3FGA - chains B and C of the 5 polymer chains in the assembly; structure by X-ray diffraction, 2.70 A resolution.

# Chain B
Molecule: Serine/threonine-protein phosphatase 2A 56 kDa regulatory subunit gamma isoform
Organism: Homo sapiens
Notes: fragment: sequence database residues 34-436
UniProtKB: Q13362 (2A5G_HUMAN); residues 24-426 here correspond to UniProt positions 34-436 (UniProt number = residue number + 10)
Sequence (403 residues; each row starts with the number of its first residue):
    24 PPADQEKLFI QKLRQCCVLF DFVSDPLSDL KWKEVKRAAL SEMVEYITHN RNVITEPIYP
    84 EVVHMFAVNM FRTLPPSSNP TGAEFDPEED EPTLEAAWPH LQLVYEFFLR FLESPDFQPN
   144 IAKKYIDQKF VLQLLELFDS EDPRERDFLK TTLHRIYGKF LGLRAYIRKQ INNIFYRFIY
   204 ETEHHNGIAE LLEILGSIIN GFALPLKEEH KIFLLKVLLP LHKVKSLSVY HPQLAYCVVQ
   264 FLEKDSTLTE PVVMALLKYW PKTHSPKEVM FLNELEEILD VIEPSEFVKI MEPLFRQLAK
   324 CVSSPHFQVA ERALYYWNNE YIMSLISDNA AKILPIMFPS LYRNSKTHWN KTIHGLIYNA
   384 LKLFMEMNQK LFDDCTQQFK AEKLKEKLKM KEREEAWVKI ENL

# Chain C
Molecule: Serine/threonine-protein phosphatase 2A catalytic subunit alpha isoform
Organism: Homo sapiens
Notes: EC 3.1.3.16
UniProtKB: P67775 (PP2AA_HUMAN); numbering as in UniProt (aligned over 1-309)
Sequence (309 residues; each row starts with the number of its first residue):
     1 MDEKVFTKEL DQWIEQLNEC KQLSESQVKS LCEKAKEILT KESNVQEVRC PVTVCGDVHG
    61 QFHDLMELFR IGGKSPDTNY LFMGDYVNRG YYSVETVTLL VALKVRYRER ITILRGNHES
   121 RQITQVYGFY DECLRKYGNA NVWKYFTDLF DYLPLTALVD GQIFCLHGGL SPSIDTLDHI
   181 RALDRLQEVP HEGPMCDLLW SDPDDRGGWG ISPRGAGYTF GQDISETFNH ANGLTLVSRA
   241 HQLVMEGYNW CHDRNVVTIF SAPNYCYRCG NQAAIMELDD TLKYSFLQFD PAPRRGEPHV
   301 TRRTPDYFL
Disordered / not traced: 1, 296-300
Sequence notes: engineered mutation Asn88 (Asp in P67775)
Ligand contacts:
  - Mn2+ (MN), molecule 1: Asp57, His59, Asp85, His118, His241, Phe260, Tyr265
  - Mn2+ (MN), molecule 2: Asp57, Asp85, Asn117, His118, His167, His241
Curated features (UniProtKB/Swiss-Prot):
  - active site: His118 (Proton donor)
  - binding site (Mn(2+)): Asp57, His59, Asp85, Asn117, His167, His241
  - binding site (Zn(2+)): Asp57, His59, Asp85
  - binding site (Fe(3+)): Asp85, Asn117, His167, His241
  - modified residue: Tyr307 (Phosphotyrosine), Leu309 (Leucine methyl ester)
  - natural variant: Gly60 (G60V: In HJS3; uncertain significance), Gln122 (Q122H: In HJS3), Gln125 to Leu309 (deletion: In HJS3), Tyr127 (Y127C: In HJS3), Asp131 (D131H: In HJS3), His191 (H191R: In HJS3), Arg214 to Leu309 (deletion: In HJS3), Asp223 (D223H: In HJS3; D223V: In HJS3), Tyr265 (Y265C: In HJS3), Phe308 (F308FF: In HJS3)
  - mutagenesis: Asp85 (D85N: Loss of phosphatase activity), Leu309 (L309A: Loss of binding to PP2A B-alpha regulatory subunit)
What the authors report for this chain:
  - mutagenesis - D88N: abolished catalytic activity on peptide substrate

# Chain B / chain C interface
Residue-residue contacts (42; chain B residue first):
  Ala106(B) - Tyr91(C)
  Glu107(B) - Tyr91(C)
  Glu107(B) - Tyr267(C)
  Phe108(B) - Tyr267(C)  hydrophobic
  Phe108(B) - Arg268(C)
  Asp109(B) - Arg268(C)  hydrogen bond (backbone-side chain)
  Glu112(B) - Arg89(C)  salt bridge
  Glu112(B) - Arg268(C)  hydrogen bond (backbone-side chain)
  Asp113(B) - Arg268(C)  salt bridge
  Ile202(B) - Arg302(C)  hydrogen bond (backbone-side chain)
  Tyr203(B) - Arg302(C)
  Glu204(B) - Arg302(C)
  Glu206(B) - Arg302(C)  salt bridge
  Lys246(B) - Asp306(C)
  Lys246(B) - Tyr307(C)  hydrogen bond
  Lys281(B) - Tyr307(C)
  Tyr282(B) - Tyr307(C)
  Trp283(B) - Tyr307(C)
  Pro284(B) - Asp306(C)
  Lys285(B) - Leu134(C)
  Lys285(B) - Asp306(C)  hydrogen bond (backbone-backbone)
  Lys285(B) - Tyr307(C)
  Lys285(B) - Phe308(C)
  Lys285(B) - Leu309(C)
  Thr286(B) - Asp131(C)
  Thr286(B) - Leu134(C)
  Thr286(B) - Arg135(C)
  Thr286(B) - Asp306(C)  hydrogen bond (backbone-backbone)
  Thr286(B) - Leu309(C)
  His287(B) - Asp131(C)
  Ser288(B) - Asp131(C)  hydrogen bond
  Pro289(B) - Asp131(C)
  Lys290(B) - Asp306(C)  salt bridge
  Pro328(B) - Gln125(C)  hydrogen bond (backbone-side chain)
  Pro328(B) - Tyr130(C)
  His329(B) - Gln125(C)  hydrogen bond (side chain-backbone)
  His329(B) - Tyr130(C)
  Phe330(B) - Gln122(C)
  Phe330(B) - Gln125(C)  hydrogen bond (backbone-side chain)
  Gln331(B) - Val126(C)
  Trp372(B) - Arg121(C)
  Trp372(B) - Gln125(C)
Also at the interface, not in a pair above, chain B (29 interface residues in all): Pro103, Pro110, Lys248
Also at the interface, not in a pair above, chain C (19 interface residues in all): Ala140, Trp143

# In short
Chain B and chain C form an interface of 29 and 19 residues respectively; the contacts include 10 hydrogen
bonds and 4 salt bridges. Polar pairs include Glu112(B)-Arg89(C), Asp113(B)-Arg268(C) and Glu206(B)-Arg302(C).
Chain C binds Mn2+. The paper reports that D88N of chain C abolishes catalytic activity on peptide substrate.
Chain B is Serine/threonine-protein phosphatase 2A 56 kDa regulatory subunit gamma isoform and chain C is
Serine/threonine-protein phosphatase 2A catalytic subunit alpha isoform, both from Homo sapiens; the
structure, Structural Basis of PP2A and Sgo interaction, was determined by X-ray diffraction.
